9GAV - chains E and B of the 6 polymer chains in the assembly; structure by electron microscopy, 3.04 A resolution.

== Chain E ==
Molecule: 18-nt RNA strand
Sequence (18 nucleotides; numbered 1 to 18; the number before each row is that of its first residue):
     1 UCUCUCUCUC UCUCUCUC
Glycans and other covalent adducts: compound A1IJK linked to C18

== Chain B ==
Molecule: Nucleoprotein
Organism: Influenza A virus
UniProt: Q1K9H2 (Q1K9H2_I33A0); residue numbers follow UniProt; this construct covers 15-498
Chain sequence (494 residues; numbered 13 to 506; the number before each row is that of its first residue):
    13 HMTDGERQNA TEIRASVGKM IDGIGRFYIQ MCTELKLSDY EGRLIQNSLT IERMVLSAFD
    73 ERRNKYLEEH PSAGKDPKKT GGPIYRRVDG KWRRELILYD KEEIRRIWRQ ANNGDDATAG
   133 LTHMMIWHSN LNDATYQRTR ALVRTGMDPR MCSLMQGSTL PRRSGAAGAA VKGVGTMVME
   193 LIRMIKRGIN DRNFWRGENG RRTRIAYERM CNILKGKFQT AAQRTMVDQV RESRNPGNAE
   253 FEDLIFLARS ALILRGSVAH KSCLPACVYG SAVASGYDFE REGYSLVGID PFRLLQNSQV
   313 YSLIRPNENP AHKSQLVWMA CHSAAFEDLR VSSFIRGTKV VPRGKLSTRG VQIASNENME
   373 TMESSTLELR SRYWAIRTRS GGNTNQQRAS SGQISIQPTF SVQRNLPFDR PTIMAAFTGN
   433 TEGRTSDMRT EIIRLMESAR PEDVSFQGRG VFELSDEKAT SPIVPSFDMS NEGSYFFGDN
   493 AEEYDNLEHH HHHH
Unresolved in the structure: 13-14, 396-403, 430-439, 480-483, 491-506
Sequence notes: expression tag (13-14, 499-506)
Ligand contacts: A1IJK (2-[3,6-bis(oxidanylidene)-4,5-dihydroxanthen-9-yl]-4-[3-[(2R)-2-oxidanylpropoxy]propylcarbamoyl]benzoic acid): Ala70, Phe71, Asp72, Glu73, Asn76, Lys77, Arg117, Arg121, Asp128, Thr130
From the paper describing this entry:
  - binding site for the 18-nt RNA strand (chain E): Ser69, Arg75
  - binding site for A1IJK: Arg121
  - binding site for the 18-nt RNA strand: Ser413

== Chain E / chain B interface ==
Pairs across the interface - 52 pairs, chain E then chain B:
  C2(E) - Asp16(B)  base contact
  C2(E) - Arg19(B)  hydrogen bond to the base
  C2(E) - Lys470(B)  sugar contact
  C8(E) - Gln231(B)  hydrogen bond to the base
  C8(E) - Ser269(B)  hydrogen bond to the base
  C8(E) - Arg391(B)  base contact
  C8(E) - Ser392(B)  hydrogen bond to the phosphate
  C8(E) - Phe458(B)  phosphate contact
  U9(E) - Ile388(B)  sugar contact
  U9(E) - Thr390(B)  phosphate contact
  U9(E) - Arg391(B)  hydrogen bond to the phosphate
  U9(E) - Arg461(B)  hydrogen bond to the sugar
  U9(E) - Gly462(B)  base contact
  U9(E) - Phe464(B)  base contact
  U9(E) - Pro474(B)  base contact
  C10(E) - Val299(B)  sugar contact
  C10(E) - Gly300(B)  base contact
  C10(E) - Ile388(B)  base contact
  C10(E) - Ala471(B)  base contact
  U11(E) - Glu18(B)  hydrogen bond to the base
  U11(E) - Asn21(B)  hydrogen bond to the base
  U11(E) - Ile25(B)  sugar contact
  U11(E) - Arg391(B)  salt bridge to the phosphate
  C12(E) - Ile25(B)  sugar contact
  C12(E) - Ser28(B)  hydrogen bond to the base
  C12(E) - Val29(B)  base contact
  U13(E) - Ala178(B)  sugar contact
  U13(E) - Ala179(B)  phosphate contact
  U13(E) - Ala182(B)  phosphate contact
  C14(E) - Thr130(B)  sugar contact
  U15(E) - Phe71(B)  base contact
  U15(E) - Thr130(B)  hydrogen bond to the sugar
  U15(E) - Leu133(B)  base contact
  U15(E) - Thr134(B)  base contact
  U15(E) - Arg175(B)  hydrogen bond to the sugar
  U15(E) - Gly177(B)  hydrogen bond to the sugar
  C16(E) - Asp72(B)  base contact
  C16(E) - Glu73(B)  base contact
  C16(E) - Arg74(B)  base contact
  C16(E) - Arg174(B)  sugar contact
  C16(E) - Arg175(B)  base contact
  U17(E) - Arg74(B)  sugar contact
  U17(E) - Arg174(B)  salt bridge to the phosphate
  U17(E) - Arg199(B)  base contact
  U17(E) - Asn211(B)  base contact
  U17(E) - Arg214(B)  hydrogen bond to the phosphate
  U17(E) - Thr215(B)  base contact
  U17(E) - Arg221(B)  salt bridge to the phosphate
  C18(E) - Glu73(B)  base contact
  C18(E) - Arg74(B)  sugar contact
  C18(E) - Lys77(B)  sugar contact
  C18(E) - Arg214(B)  phosphate contact
Other interface residues (no listed pair), chain E (14 interface residues in all): U1, U7
Other interface residues (no listed pair), chain B (50 interface residues in all): Thr15, Ser176, Met196, Phe206, Ala218, Lys273, Ser297, Arg389, Gly394

== Overview ==
14 residues of chain E and 50 residues of chain B are in contact; the contacts include 13 hydrogen bonds and 3
salt bridges. Among the polar pairs are C2(E)-Arg19(B), C8(E)-Gln231(B) and C8(E)-Ser269(B). The paper reports
a binding site for the 18-nt RNA strand (chain E) at Ser69(B) and Arg75(B); a binding site for A1IJK at
Arg121(B). Here chain E is an 18-nt RNA strand and chain B is Nucleoprotein (Influenza A virus). Entry 9GAV
(Focused reconstruction on strand 1 of the influenza A RNP-like particle double-stranded assembled with an
18-mer ...) was determined by electron microscopy, deposited together with 9GAN, 9GAP, 9GAQ, 9GAS and 9GAT.
Here chain E is an 18-nt RNA strand and chain B is Nucleoprotein (Influenza A virus). Entry 9GAV (Focused
reconstruction on strand 1 of the influenza A RNP-like particle double-stranded assembled with a 18-mer ...)
was determined by electron microscopy, deposited together with 9GAN, 9GAP, 9GAQ, 9GAS and 9GAT.
